5ZDK - chain A; structure by X-ray diffraction, 2.45 A resolution.

Chain A:
Name: Glutamine--tRNA ligase
Organism: Thermus thermophilus HB8
Notes: EC 6.1.1.18; fragment: Native
UniProt: Q5SKU4 (Q5SKU4_THET8); numbering as in UniProt (aligned over 1-548)
Sequence (548 residues; numbered 1 to 548; the number before each row is that of its first residue):
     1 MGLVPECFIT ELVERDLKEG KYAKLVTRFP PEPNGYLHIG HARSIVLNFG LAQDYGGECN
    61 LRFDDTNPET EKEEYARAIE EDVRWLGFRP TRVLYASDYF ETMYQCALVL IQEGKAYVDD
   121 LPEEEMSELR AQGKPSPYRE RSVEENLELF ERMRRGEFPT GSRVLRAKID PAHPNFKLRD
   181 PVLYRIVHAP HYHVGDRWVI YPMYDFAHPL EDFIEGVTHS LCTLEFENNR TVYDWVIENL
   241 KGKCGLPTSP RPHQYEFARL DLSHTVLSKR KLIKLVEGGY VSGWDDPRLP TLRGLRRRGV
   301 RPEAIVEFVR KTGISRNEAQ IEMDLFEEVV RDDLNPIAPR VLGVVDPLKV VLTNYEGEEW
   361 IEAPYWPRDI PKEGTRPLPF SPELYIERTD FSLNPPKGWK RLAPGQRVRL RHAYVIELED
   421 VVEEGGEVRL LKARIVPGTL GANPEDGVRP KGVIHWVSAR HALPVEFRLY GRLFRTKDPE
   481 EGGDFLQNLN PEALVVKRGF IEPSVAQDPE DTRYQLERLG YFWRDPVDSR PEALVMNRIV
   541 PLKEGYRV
Disordered / not traced: 544-548
Ion coordination: Cs+: Pro367, Ile370, Lys372
Residues lining bound ligands: ATP (adenosine-5'-triphosphate): Phe29, Pro30, Pro31, Glu32, His38, Gly40, His41, Arg43, Ser44, Thr223, Glu225, Phe257, Arg259, Leu260, Leu267

Summary:
Bound to chain A: ATP. Pro367, Ile370 and Lys372 form the Cs+ site.
Chain A is Glutamine--tRNA ligase (Thermus thermophilus HB8); the structure, Crystal Structure Analysis of
TtQRS in complex with ATP, was determined by X-ray diffraction together with 5ZDL and 5ZDO from the same
study.
